Entry 3ZRL (X-ray diffraction, 2.48 A resolution); this record covers chains A and B of the 4 polymer chains in the assembly.

# Chain A (and B)
Protein: Glycogen synthase kinase-3 beta
Source organism: Homo sapiens
Notes: EC 2.7.11.26; chain B of this document is another copy of the same molecule, construct and numbering; everything in this record applies to it too
Reference sequence: P49841 (GSK3B_HUMAN); residue numbers follow UniProt; this construct covers 23-393
Amino-acid sequence (371 residues; row label = number of the first residue in the row):
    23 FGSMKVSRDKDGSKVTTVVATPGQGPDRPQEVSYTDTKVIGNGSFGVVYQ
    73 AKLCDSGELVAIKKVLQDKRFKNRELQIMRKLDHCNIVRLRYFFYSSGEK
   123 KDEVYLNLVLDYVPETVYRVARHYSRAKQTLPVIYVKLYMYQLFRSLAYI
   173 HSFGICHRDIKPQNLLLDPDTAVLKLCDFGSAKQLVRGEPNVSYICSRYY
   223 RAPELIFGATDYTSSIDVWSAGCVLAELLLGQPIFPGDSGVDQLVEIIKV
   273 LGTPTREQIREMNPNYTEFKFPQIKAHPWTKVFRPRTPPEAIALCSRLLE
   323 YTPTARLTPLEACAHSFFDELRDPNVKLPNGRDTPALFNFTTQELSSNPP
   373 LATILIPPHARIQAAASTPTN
Unresolved in the structure: 23-35, 120-121, 386-393 (chain B: 23-35, 385-393)
Modified positions: Tyr216 (o-phosphotyrosine; PTR)
Small-molecule neighbours: ZRL (7-bromo-2-pyridin-4-yl-5H-thieno[3,2-c]pyridin-4-one): Ile62, Gly63, Phe67, Val70, Ala83, Lys85, Val110, Leu132, Asp133, Tyr134, Val135, Leu188, Cys199, Asp200
Swiss-Prot annotation at these positions:
  - active site: Asp181 (Proton acceptor)
  - binding site (ATP): Ile62 to Val70, Lys85
  - modified residue: Tyr216 (Phosphotyrosine), Ser389 (Phosphoserine), Thr390 (Phosphothreonine)

# How chain A and chain B interact
Pairs across the interface (32):
  Pro300(A) - Pro307(B)
  Thr302(A) - Thr302(B)
  Thr302(A) - Pro307(B)  hydrogen bond (side chain-backbone)
  Thr302(A) - Ile314(B)
  Lys303(A) - Thr302(B)  hydrogen bond (side chain-backbone)
  Lys303(A) - Pro307(B)
  Pro307(A) - Pro300(B)
  Pro307(A) - Thr302(B)  hydrogen bond (backbone-side chain)
  Pro307(A) - Lys303(B)
  Pro311(A) - Ile314(B)  hydrophobic
  Pro311(A) - Ala315(B)  hydrophobic
  Pro311(A) - Ser318(B)
  Glu312(A) - Ala315(B)
  Glu312(A) - Arg319(B)  salt bridge
  Glu312(A) - His337(B)  salt bridge
  Ile314(A) - Thr302(B)
  Ile314(A) - Pro311(B)  hydrophobic
  Ala315(A) - Pro311(B)
  Ala315(A) - Glu312(B)
  Ala315(A) - Ala315(B)  hydrophobic
  Arg319(A) - Glu312(B)  salt bridge
  Arg319(A) - Ser338(B)
  Arg319(A) - Asp341(B)  salt bridge
  His337(A) - Ser338(B)
  Ser338(A) - Arg319(B)  hydrogen bond (backbone-side chain)
  Ser338(A) - His337(B)
  Asp341(A) - Arg319(B)  salt bridge
  Pro372(A) - Thr375(B)
  Leu373(A) - Thr375(B)
  Thr375(A) - Pro372(B)
  Ile376(A) - Pro372(B)
  Ile376(A) - Ile376(B)  hydrophobic
Also at the interface, not in a pair above, chain A (20 interface residues in all): Trp301, Arg308, Ser318, Asn370
Also at the interface, not in a pair above, chain B (19 interface residues in all): Trp301, Thr309, Leu373

# Summary
The interface between chain A and chain B involves 20 residues on one side and 19 on the other, with 4
hydrogen bonds and 5 salt bridges. Among the polar pairs are Glu312(A)-Arg319(B), Glu312(A)-His337(B) and
Arg319(A)-Asp341(B). Ligands of chain A: compound ZRL.
Chain A and chain B are both Glycogen synthase kinase-3 beta (Homo sapiens); the structure, Identification of
2-(4-pyridyl)thienopyridinones as GSK-3beta inhibitors, was determined by X-ray diffraction together with 3ZRK
and 3ZRM from the same study.
